Entry 6MP2 (X-ray diffraction, 1.98 A resolution); this record covers chains A and B.

Chain A:
Molecule: BlMan5B
From: Bifidobacterium longum DJO10A
UniProt: B3DQP5 (B3DQP5_BIFLD); numbering as in UniProt (aligned over 1-429)
Chain sequence (449 residues; each row starts with the number of its first residue; numbers below 1 keep their minus sign (Met-19 is residue -19)):
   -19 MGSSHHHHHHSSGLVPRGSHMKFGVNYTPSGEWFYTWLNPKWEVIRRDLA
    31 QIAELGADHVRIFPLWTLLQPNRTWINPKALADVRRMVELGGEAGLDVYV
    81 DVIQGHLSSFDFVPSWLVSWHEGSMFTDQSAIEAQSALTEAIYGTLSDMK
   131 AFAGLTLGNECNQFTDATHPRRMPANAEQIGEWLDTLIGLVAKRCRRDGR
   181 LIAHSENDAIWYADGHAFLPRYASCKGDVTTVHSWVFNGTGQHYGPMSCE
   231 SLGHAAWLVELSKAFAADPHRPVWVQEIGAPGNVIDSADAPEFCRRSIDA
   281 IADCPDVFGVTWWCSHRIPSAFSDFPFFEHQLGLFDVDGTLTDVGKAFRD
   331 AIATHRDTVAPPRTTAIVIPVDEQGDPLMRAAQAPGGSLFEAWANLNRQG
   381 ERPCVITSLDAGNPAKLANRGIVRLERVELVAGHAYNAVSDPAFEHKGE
Unresolved in the structure: -19 to -2, 418-429
Construct notes: initiating methionine (-19); expression tag (-18 to 0)

Chain B:
Molecule: BlMan5B
From: Bifidobacterium longum DJO10A
UniProt: B3DQP5 (B3DQP5_BIFLD); numbering as in UniProt; present here: 1-298, 300-306, 308-366, 368-429
Chain sequence (449 residues; row label = number of the first residue in the row; note: 3 numbers in that range are skipped by the numbering (no residue carries them; nothing is unmodelled there); numbers below 1 keep their minus sign (Met-19 is residue -19)):
   -19 MGSSHHHHHHSSGLVPRGSHMKFGVNYTPSGEWFYTWLNPKWEVIRRDLA
    31 QIAELGADHVRIFPLWTLLQPNRTWINPKALADVRRMVELGGEAGLDVYV
    81 DVIQGHLSSFDFVPSWLVSWHEGSMFTDQSAIEAQSALTEAIYGTLSDMK
   131 AFAGLTLGNECNQFTDATHPRRMPANAEQIGEWLDTLIGLVAKRCRRDGR
   181 LIAHSENDAIWYADGHAFLPRYASCKGDVTTVHSWVFNGTGQHYGPMSCE
   231 SLGHAAWLVELSKAFAADPHRPVWVQEIGAPGNVIDSADAPEFCRRSIDA
   281 IADCPDVFGVTWWCSHRI
  299J P
   300 SAFSDFP
  307B F
   308 FEHQLGLFDVDGTLTDVGKAFRDAIATHRDTVAPPRTTAIVIPVDEQGDP
   358 LMRAAQAPG
  367A G
   368 SLFEAWANLNRQGERPCVITSLDAGNPAKLANRGIVRLERVELVAGHAYN
   418 AVSDPAFEHKGE
Unresolved in the structure: -19 to -2, 418-429
Construct notes: initiating methionine (-19); expression tag (-18 to 0)

How chain A and chain B interact:
Pairs across the interface (74; chain A residue first):
  Tyr15(A) - Pro51(B)
  Tyr15(A) - Asn52(B)  hydrogen bond
  Tyr15(A) - Trp55(B)  hydrophobic
  Leu18(A) - Leu48(B)  hydrophobic
  Leu18(A) - Pro51(B)  hydrophobic
  Leu18(A) - Asn57(B)
  Asn19(A) - Lys59(B)
  Leu48(A) - Leu18(B)  hydrophobic
  Leu48(A) - Leu48(B)  hydrophobic
  Pro51(A) - Tyr15(B)
  Pro51(A) - Leu18(B)  hydrophobic
  Asn52(A) - Tyr15(B)  hydrogen bond
  Asn52(A) - Phe302(B)
  Asn52(A) - Ser303(B)  hydrogen bond (side chain-backbone)
  Asn52(A) - Phe305(B)
  Arg53(A) - Ser303(B)
  Arg53(A) - Asp304(B)  salt bridge
  Thr54(A) - Ala301(B)  hydrogen bond (side chain-backbone)
  Thr54(A) - Phe302(B)
  Thr54(A) - Ser303(B)  hydrogen bond
  Trp55(A) - Tyr15(B)  hydrophobic
  Trp55(A) - Phe302(B)  hydrophobic
  Asn57(A) - Leu18(B)
  Lys59(A) - Asn19(B)
  His86(A) - Trp100(B)
  Ser89(A) - Trp100(B)
  Ser89(A) - His101(B)  hydrogen bond
  Phe90(A) - Ser95(B)
  Phe90(A) - Trp96(B)  hydrophobic
  Phe90(A) - His101(B)
  Asp91(A) - Ser95(B)
  Asp91(A) - Ser99(B)  hydrogen bond
  Asp91(A) - Trp100(B)
  Phe92(A) - Ser95(B)
  Ser95(A) - Phe90(B)
  Ser95(A) - Asp91(B)
  Ser95(A) - Phe92(B)
  Trp96(A) - Phe90(B)  hydrophobic
  Trp96(A) - Asp304(B)
  Ser99(A) - Asp91(B)  hydrogen bond
  Ser99(A) - His149(B)
  Ser99(A) - Pro150(B)
  Ser99(A) - Arg151(B)
  Trp100(A) - His86(B)
  Trp100(A) - Ser89(B)
  Trp100(A) - Asp91(B)
  Trp100(A) - Gln143(B)  hydrogen bond
  Trp100(A) - Thr148(B)
  Trp100(A) - His149(B)
  Trp100(A) - Pro150(B)
  His101(A) - Ser89(B)  hydrogen bond
  His101(A) - Phe90(B)
  His101(A) - Asp304(B)
  Glu102(A) - Arg151(B)  salt bridge
  Gln143(A) - Trp100(B)  hydrogen bond
  Thr148(A) - Trp100(B)
  His149(A) - Ser99(B)
  His149(A) - Trp100(B)
  Pro150(A) - Ser99(B)
  Pro150(A) - Trp100(B)
  Arg151(A) - Glu102(B)  salt bridge
  Arg151(A) - Pro150(B)
  Arg151(A) - Arg151(B)
  Ala301(A) - Thr54(B)  hydrogen bond (backbone-side chain)
  Phe302(A) - Asn52(B)
  Phe302(A) - Thr54(B)
  Phe302(A) - Trp55(B)  hydrophobic
  Ser303(A) - Asn52(B)  hydrogen bond (backbone-side chain)
  Ser303(A) - Arg53(B)
  Ser303(A) - Thr54(B)  hydrogen bond
  Asp304(A) - Arg53(B)  salt bridge
  Asp304(A) - Trp96(B)
  Asp304(A) - His101(B)
  Phe305(A) - Asn52(B)
Also at the interface, not in a pair above, chain A (34 interface residues in all): Glu12, Val98
Also at the interface, not in a pair above, chain B (34 interface residues in all): Glu12, Val98

Summary:
The chain A/chain B interface involves 34 residues from each chain, with 14 hydrogen bonds and 4 salt bridges.
Polar pairs include Arg53(A)-Asp304(B), Glu102(A)-Arg151(B) and Tyr15(A)-Asn52(B).
Both chains are BlMan5B (Bifidobacterium longum DJO10A). Entry 6MP2 (Crystal structure of BlMan5B solved by
SIRAS) was determined by X-ray diffraction together with 6MOY, 6MP7 and 6MPA from the same study.
